Entry 7EMF (electron microscopy, 3.50 A resolution); this record covers chains H and Q of the 27 polymer chains in the assembly.

# Chain H
Protein: Isoform 2 of Mediator of RNA polymerase II transcription subunit 8
Organism: Homo sapiens
Reference sequence: Q96G25 (MED8_HUMAN), isoform Q96G25-2; residue numbers follow UniProt; this construct covers 1-268
Amino-acid sequence (268 residues; each row starts with the number of its first residue):
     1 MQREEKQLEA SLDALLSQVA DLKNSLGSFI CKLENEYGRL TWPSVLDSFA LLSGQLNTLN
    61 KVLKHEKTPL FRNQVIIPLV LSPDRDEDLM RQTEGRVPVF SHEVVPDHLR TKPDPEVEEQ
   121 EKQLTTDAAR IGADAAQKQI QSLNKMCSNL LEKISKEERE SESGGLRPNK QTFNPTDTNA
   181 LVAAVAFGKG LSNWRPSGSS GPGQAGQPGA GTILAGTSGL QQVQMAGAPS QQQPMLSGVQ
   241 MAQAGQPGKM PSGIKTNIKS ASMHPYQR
Not modelled in the structure: 1-2, 160-168, 193-268
UniProt features mapped onto this chain:
  - region: Ser142 to Leu151 (Interaction with the Elongin BC complex)
  - modified residue: Ser82 (Phosphoserine)
  - mutagenesis: Leu143 (L143P: Impairs interaction with the Elongin BC complex; when associated with F-147), Cys147 (C147F: Impairs interaction with the Elongin BC complex; when associated with P-143)

# Chain Q
Protein: Mediator of RNA polymerase II transcription subunit 17
Organism: Homo sapiens
Reference sequence: Q9NVC6 (MED17_HUMAN); numbering as in UniProt (aligned over 1-651)
Amino-acid sequence (651 residues; row label = number of the first residue in the row):
     1 MSGVRAVRIS IESACEKQVH EVGLDGTETY LPPLSMSQNL ARLAQRIDFS QGSGSEEEEA
    61 AGTEGDAQEW PGAGSSADQD DEEGVVKFQP SLWPWDSVRN NLRSALTEMC VLYDVLSIVR
   121 DKKFMTLDPV SQDALPPKQN PQTLQLISKK KSLAGAAQIL LKGAERLTKS VTENQENKLQ
   181 RDFNSELLRL RQHWKLRKVG DKILGDLSYR SAGSLFPHHG TFEVIKNTDL DLDKKIPEDY
   241 CPLDVQIPSD LEGSAYIKVS IQKQAPDIGD LGTVNLFKRP LPKSKPGSPH WQTKLEAAQN
   301 VLLCKEIFAQ LSREAVQIKS QVPHIVVKNQ IISQPFPSLQ LSISLCHSSN DKKSQKFATE
   361 KQCPEDHLYV LEHNLHLLIR EFHKQTLSSI MMPHPASAPF GHKRMRLSGP QAFDKNEINS
   421 LQSSEGLLEK IIKQAKHIFL RSRAAATIDS LASRIEDPQI QAHWSNINDV YESSVKVLIT
   481 SQGYEQICKS IQLQLNIGVE QIRVVHRDGR VITLSYQEQE LQDFLLSQMS QHQVHAVQQL
   541 AKVMGWQVLS FSNHVGLGPI ESIGNASAIT VASPSGDYAI SVRNGPESGS KIMVQFPRNQ
   601 CKDLPKSDVL QDNKWSHLRG PFKEVQWNKM EGRNFVYKME LLMSALSPCL L
Not modelled in the structure: 48-86, 173-181, 228-241, 266-288, 351-365
UniProt features mapped onto this chain:
  - natural variant: Leu371 (L371P: In MCPHSBA)

# Interface between chain H and chain Q
Pairs across the interface (68):
  Leu12(H) with Leu116(Q), hydrophobic; Val119(Q), hydrophobic
  Asp13(H) with Arg120(Q), salt bridge
  Leu16(H) with Tyr113(Q), hydrophobic; Leu116(Q), hydrophobic; Ser117(Q); Arg120(Q)
  Val19(H) with Met109(Q), hydrophobic
  Leu22(H) with Met109(Q), hydrophobic
  Lys23(H) with Leu106(Q); Cys110(Q); Tyr113(Q)
  Leu26(H) with Leu102(Q), hydrophobic
  Phe29(H) with Leu102(Q), hydrophobic
  Ile30(H) with Arg99(Q); Leu102(Q), hydrophobic; Arg103(Q); Leu106(Q), hydrophobic
  Leu33(H) with Leu92(Q)
  Glu34(H) with Pro90(Q); Leu92(Q); Arg99(Q), salt bridge
  Tyr37(H) with Leu92(Q), hydrophobic; Pro94(Q); Trp95(Q)
  Arg72(H) with Gln132(Q), hydrogen bond (backbone-side chain)
  Asn73(H) with Asp128(Q); Pro129(Q); Val130(Q), hydrogen bond (backbone-backbone)
  Gln74(H) with Leu127(Q); Asp128(Q); Pro129(Q)
  Val75(H) with Thr126(Q); Leu127(Q); Asp128(Q), hydrogen bond (backbone-backbone); Val130(Q), hydrophobic
  Ile76(H) with Val119(Q), hydrophobic; Met125(Q), hydrophobic; Thr126(Q)
  Ile77(H) with Met125(Q); Thr126(Q), hydrogen bond (backbone-backbone)
  Pro78(H) with Phe124(Q); Met125(Q), hydrophobic
  Leu79(H) with Lys122(Q); Thr126(Q)
  Val80(H) with Phe124(Q), hydrophobic
  Asp86(H) with Phe124(Q)
  Asp88(H) with Lys123(Q), salt bridge
  Leu89(H) with Ile118(Q), hydrophobic; Phe124(Q), hydrophobic
  Gln92(H) with Ser117(Q), hydrogen bond (side chain-backbone); Ile118(Q); Asp121(Q)
  Thr93(H) with Asp114(Q)
  Val97(H) with Asp114(Q)
  Phe100(H) with Phe124(Q), hydrophobic
  Val105(H) with Met125(Q), hydrophobic
  His108(H) with Val111(Q); Asp114(Q), salt bridge
  Leu124(H) with Leu144(Q), hydrophobic; Ile147(Q)
  Ala128(H) with Lys138(Q), hydrogen bond (backbone-side chain)
  Ala136(H) with Leu146(Q)
  Gln137(H) with Gln139(Q)
  Gln139(H) with Leu146(Q)
  Ile140(H) with Gln142(Q); Leu146(Q), hydrophobic
  Leu143(H) with Lys150(Q)
Interface residues without a listed pair, chain H (42 interface residues in all): Ala20, Gly27, Phe49, Glu94, Asp127
Interface residues without a listed pair, chain Q (42 interface residues in all): Val98, Ala105, Leu112, Val115, Asp133, Thr143

# Overview
The chain H/chain Q interface involves 42 residues from each chain; the contacts include 6 hydrogen bonds and
4 salt bridges. Polar pairs include Asp13(H)-Arg120(Q), Glu34(H)-Arg99(Q) and Asp88(H)-Lys123(Q). Curated
annotation (UniProt) lists 2 mutagenesis sites on chain H.
Chain H is Isoform 2 of Mediator of RNA polymerase II transcription subunit 8 and chain Q is Mediator of RNA
polymerase II transcription subunit 17, both from Homo sapiens; the structure, Human Mediator (deletion of
MED1-IDR) in a Tail-extended conformation, was determined by electron microscopy, deposited together with
7ENJ.
